Entry 5V6T (X-ray diffraction, 3.19 A resolution); this record covers chains A and B.

[Chain A]
Protein: Plexin-D1
Organism: Mus musculus
UniProt: Q3UH93 (PLXD1_MOUSE); residues 1339-1925 here = UniProt positions 1339-1925
Sequence (587 residues; each row starts with the number of its first residue):
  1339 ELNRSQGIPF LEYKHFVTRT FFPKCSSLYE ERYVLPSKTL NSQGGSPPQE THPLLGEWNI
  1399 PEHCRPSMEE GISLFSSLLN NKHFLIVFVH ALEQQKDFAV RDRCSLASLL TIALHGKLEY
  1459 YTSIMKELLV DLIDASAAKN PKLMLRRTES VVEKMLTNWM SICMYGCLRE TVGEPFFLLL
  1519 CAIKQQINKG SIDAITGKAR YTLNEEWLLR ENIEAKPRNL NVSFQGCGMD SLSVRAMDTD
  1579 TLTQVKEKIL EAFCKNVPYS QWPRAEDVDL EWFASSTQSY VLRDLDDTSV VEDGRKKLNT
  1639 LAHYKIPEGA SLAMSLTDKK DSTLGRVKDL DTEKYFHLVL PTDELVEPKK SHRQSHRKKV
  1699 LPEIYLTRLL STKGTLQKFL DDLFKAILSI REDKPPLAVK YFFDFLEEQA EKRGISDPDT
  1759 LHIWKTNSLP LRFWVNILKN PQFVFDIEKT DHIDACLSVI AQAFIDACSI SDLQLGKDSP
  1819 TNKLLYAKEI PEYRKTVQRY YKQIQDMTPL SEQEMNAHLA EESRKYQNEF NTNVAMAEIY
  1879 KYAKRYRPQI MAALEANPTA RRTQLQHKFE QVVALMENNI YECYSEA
Disordered / not traced: 1339-1344, 1362-1388, 1656-1667, 1680-1696, 1810-1818
Reported in the primary citation:
  - conformationally variable residues (order/disorder transition): Asn1916 to Ala1925

[Chain B]
Protein: PDZ domain-containing protein GIPC1
Organism: Mus musculus
UniProt: Q9Z0G0 (GIPC1_MOUSE); numbering as in UniProt (aligned over 52-333)
Sequence (286 residues; numbered 48 to 333; the number before each row is that of its first residue):
    48 GPHMAALRPR LVFHTQLAHG SPTGRIEGFT NVKELYGKIA EAFRLPAAEV MFCTLNTHKV
   108 DMDKLLGGQI GLEDFIFAHV KGQRKEVEVF KSEEALGLTI TDNGAGYAFI KRIKEGSVID
   168 HIQLISVGDM IEAINGQSLL GCRHYEVARL LKELPRGRTF TLKLTEPRKA FDMISQRSAG
   228 GHPGSGPQLG TGRGTLRLRS RGPATVEDLP SAFEEKAIEK VDDLLESYMG IRDTELAATM
   288 VELGKDKRNP DELAEALDER LGDFAFPDEF VFDVWGAIGD AKVGRY
Disordered / not traced: 48-55, 217-333
Construct notes: expression tag (48-51)
Swiss-Prot annotation at these positions:
  - modified residue: Ser68 (Phosphoserine), Ser222 (Phosphoserine), Ser225 (Phosphoserine), Ser232 (Phosphoserine), Thr242 (Phosphothreonine), Ser247 (Phosphoserine)
Reported in the primary citation:
  - mutagenesis - G323Q: abolished localization to myosin VI

[Interface between chain A and chain B]
Pairs across the interface (42):
  Glu1893(A) with Arg196(B), salt bridge
  Arg1899(A) with Arg196(B)
  Gln1902(A) with Tyr192(B), hydrogen bond; Glu193(B), hydrogen bond
  Gln1904(A) with Tyr192(B); Arg196(B), hydrogen bond
  His1905(A) with Arg190(B), hydrogen bond; Tyr192(B), hydrogen bond (backbone-side chain)
  Glu1908(A) with His191(B), salt bridge; Tyr192(B)
  Ile1918(A) with Thr148(B); Asp149(B); Asn150(B); Gly151(B)
  Tyr1919(A) with Thr148(B); Asp149(B); Asn150(B); Phe156(B), hydrophobic; Lys158(B), hydrogen bond (backbone-side chain)
  Cys1921(A) with Thr148(B), hydrogen bond (backbone-side chain); His191(B), hydrogen bond (backbone-side chain)
  Tyr1922(A) with Thr146(B); Ile147(B); Lys158(B); His191(B)
  Ser1923(A) with Leu145(B); Thr146(B); Ile147(B), hydrogen bond (backbone-backbone); His191(B), hydrogen bond; Tyr192(B); Ala195(B)
  Glu1924(A) with Leu145(B); Thr146(B), hydrogen bond; Arg159(B), salt bridge; Ala195(B); Lys199(B)
  Ala1925(A) with Ala142(B); Leu143(B), hydrogen bond (backbone-backbone); Gly144(B), hydrogen bond (backbone-backbone); Leu145(B), hydrogen bond (backbone-backbone); Ala195(B); Leu198(B), hydrophobic
Other interface residues (no listed pair), chain A (15 interface residues in all): Glu1400, Met1889
Other interface residues (no listed pair), chain B (23 interface residues in all): His61, Glu141
Interface features reported in the paper:
  - pairs named by the authors: Ser1923(A)-His191(B), Glu1924(A)-Arg159(B), Glu1924(A)-Thr146(B), Leu143(B)-Ala1925(A) (backbone contact), Gly144(B)-Ala1925(A) (backbone contact)
  - interface residues, chain A: Tyr1919(A), Cys1921(A), Tyr1922(A), Ala1925(A)

[In short]
15 residues of chain A and 23 residues of chain B are in contact, with 14 hydrogen bonds and 3 salt bridges.
Polar contacts include Glu1893(A)-Arg196(B), Glu1908(A)-His191(B) and Glu1924(A)-Arg159(B). The authors report
contacts between Ser1923(A) and His191(B), Glu1924(A) and Arg159(B) and Glu1924(A) and Thr146(B); backbone
contacts between Leu143(B) and Ala1925(A) and Gly144(B) and Ala1925(A). From the paper: G323Q of chain B
abolishes localization to myosin VI; interface residues Tyr1919(A), Cys1921(A) and Tyr1922(A) among others.
Chain A is Plexin-D1 and chain B is PDZ domain-containing protein GIPC1, both from Mus musculus; the
structure, The Plexin D1 intracellular region in complex with GIPC1, was determined by X-ray diffraction (same
publication as 5V6B, 5V6E, 5V6H and 5V6R).
